8XQL - chains B and C of the 5 polymer chains in the assembly; structure by electron microscopy, 2.99 A resolution.

[Chain B]
Protein: Guanine nucleotide-binding protein G(I)/G(S)/G(T) subunit beta-1
Organism: Homo sapiens
Reference sequence: P62873 (GBB1_HUMAN); numbering as in UniProt (aligned over 1-340)
Amino-acid sequence (366 residues; numbered 1 to 366; the number before each row is that of its first residue):
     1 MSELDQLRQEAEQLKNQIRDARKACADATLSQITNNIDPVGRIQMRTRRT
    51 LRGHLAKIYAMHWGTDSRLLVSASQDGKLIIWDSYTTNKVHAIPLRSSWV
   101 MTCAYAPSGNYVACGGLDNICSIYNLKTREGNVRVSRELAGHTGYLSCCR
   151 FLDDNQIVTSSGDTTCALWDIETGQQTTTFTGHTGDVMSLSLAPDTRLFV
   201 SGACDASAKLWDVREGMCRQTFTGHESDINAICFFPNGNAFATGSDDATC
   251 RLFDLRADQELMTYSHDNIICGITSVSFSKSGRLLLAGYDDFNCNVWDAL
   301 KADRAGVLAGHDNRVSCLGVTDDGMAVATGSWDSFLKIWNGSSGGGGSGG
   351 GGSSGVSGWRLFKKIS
Disordered / not traced: 1-2, 344-366
Differences from the reference sequence: expression tag (341-366)
Curated features (UniProtKB/Swiss-Prot):
  - modified residue: Ser2 (N-acetylserine), His266 (Phosphohistidine)

[Chain C]
Protein: Guanine nucleotide-binding protein G(I)/G(S)/G(O) subunit gamma-2
Organism: Homo sapiens
Reference sequence: P59768 (GBG2_HUMAN); residue numbers follow UniProt; this construct covers 1-71
Amino-acid sequence (71 residues; each row starts with the number of its first residue):
     1 MASNNTASIAQARKLVEQLKMEANIDRIKVSKAAADLMAYCEAHAKEDPL
    51 LTPVPASENPFREKKFFCAIL
Disordered / not traced: 1-5, 63-71
Curated features (UniProtKB/Swiss-Prot):
  - modified residue: Ala2 (N-acetylalanine), Cys68 (Cysteine methyl ester)
  - lipidation: Cys68 (S-geranylgeranyl cysteine)

[Chain B / chain C interface]
Pairs across the interface (84):
  Glu3(B) - Ile9(C)
  Leu4(B) - Ile9(C)  hydrophobic
  Leu7(B) - Ile9(C)
  Leu7(B) - Ala12(C)  hydrophobic
  Leu7(B) - Arg13(C)
  Leu7(B) - Val16(C)
  Ala11(B) - Val16(C)  hydrophobic
  Ala11(B) - Leu19(C)
  Leu14(B) - Leu19(C)
  Leu14(B) - Lys20(C)
  Gln17(B) - Ala23(C)
  Ile18(B) - Leu19(C)
  Ile18(B) - Glu22(C)
  Ile18(B) - Ala23(C)  hydrophobic
  Arg22(B) - Glu22(C)  salt bridge
  Cys25(B) - Arg27(C)  hydrogen bond (side chain-backbone)
  Cys25(B) - Ile28(C)  hydrogen bond (side chain-backbone)
  Cys25(B) - Lys29(C)
  Cys25(B) - Val30(C)  hydrogen bond (backbone-backbone)
  Asp27(B) - Lys29(C)
  Asp27(B) - Val30(C)  hydrogen bond (side chain-backbone)
  Asp27(B) - Ser31(C)  hydrogen bond (side chain-backbone)
  Ala28(B) - Val30(C)
  Leu30(B) - Ala34(C)  hydrophobic
  Ile33(B) - Met38(C)  hydrophobic
  Ile37(B) - Met38(C)  hydrophobic
  Val40(B) - Leu51(C)  hydrophobic
  Met45(B) - Leu50(C)  hydrophobic
  Arg48(B) - Phe61(C)
  Arg49(B) - Pro60(C)
  Arg49(B) - Phe61(C)
  Arg49(B) - Arg62(C)
  Ser84(B) - Phe61(C)
  Tyr85(B) - Pro60(C)
  Tyr85(B) - Phe61(C)  hydrophobic
  Thr181(B) - Lys14(C)
  Gly182(B) - Lys14(C)
  Cys218(B) - Gln18(C)  hydrogen bond (backbone-side chain)
  Arg219(B) - Ile25(C)
  Thr221(B) - Glu22(C)
  Phe235(B) - Leu37(C)  hydrophobic
  Phe235(B) - Tyr40(C)  hydrophobic
  Pro236(B) - Tyr40(C)
  Asn237(B) - Tyr40(C)
  Ala240(B) - Leu37(C)  hydrophobic
  Leu252(B) - Leu37(C)  hydrophobic
  Asp254(B) - Ala33(C)
  Arg256(B) - Asp26(C)
  Arg256(B) - Arg27(C)
  Arg256(B) - Ile28(C)  hydrogen bond (backbone-backbone)
  Arg256(B) - Asp36(C)  salt bridge
  Ala257(B) - Arg27(C)
  Ala257(B) - Ile28(C)
  Asp258(B) - Glu22(C)
  Asp258(B) - Arg27(C)  salt bridge
  Gln259(B) - Val30(C)
  Ser279(B) - Asp48(C)  hydrogen bond
  Ser279(B) - Leu50(C)
  Lys280(B) - Glu47(C)
  Lys280(B) - Asp48(C)
  Ser281(B) - Tyr40(C)
  Ser281(B) - Cys41(C)  hydrogen bond (backbone-side chain)
  Ser281(B) - His44(C)
  Ser281(B) - Asp48(C)  hydrogen bond
  Ser281(B) - Leu51(C)
  Gly282(B) - Cys41(C)
  Arg283(B) - Cys41(C)  hydrogen bond (backbone-side chain)
  Arg283(B) - Leu51(C)
  Leu300(B) - Cys41(C)  hydrophobic
  Asp323(B) - Pro49(C)
  Gly324(B) - Pro49(C)
  Gly324(B) - Leu50(C)
  Met325(B) - Pro49(C)  hydrophobic
  Met325(B) - Val54(C)  hydrophobic
  Met325(B) - Asn59(C)
  Met325(B) - Pro60(C)
  Ala326(B) - Phe61(C)  hydrophobic
  Val327(B) - Leu50(C)  hydrophobic
  Ile338(B) - Phe61(C)  hydrophobic
  Asn340(B) - Asn59(C)  hydrogen bond
  Asn340(B) - Phe61(C)
  Gly341(B) - Pro53(C)
  Ser342(B) - Pro53(C)
  Ser343(B) - Pro53(C)
Other interface residues (no listed pair), chain B (63 interface residues in all): Ala21, Ala24, Ala26, Ile43, Trp63, Ser67, Gln220, Leu261, Leu284, Leu286, Val320, Trp339
Other interface residues (no listed pair), chain C (41 interface residues in all): Ser8, Leu15, Met21, Ala45, Pro55

[Overview]
63 residues of chain B and 41 residues of chain C are in contact; the contacts include 12 hydrogen bonds and 3
salt bridges. Polar pairs include Arg22(B)-Glu22(C), Arg256(B)-Asp36(C) and Asp258(B)-Arg27(C).
Chain B is Guanine nucleotide-binding protein G(I)/G(S)/G(T) subunit beta-1 and chain C is Guanine
nucleotide-binding protein G(I)/G(S)/G(O) subunit gamma-2, both from Homo sapiens; the structure, Structure of
human class T GPCR TAS2R14-miniGs/gust complex with Aristolochic acid A, was determined by electron
microscopy, deposited together with 8XQN, 8XQO, 8XQP, 8XQR, 8XQS, 8XQT and 8YKY.
